PDB entry 7ENN | electron microscopy, 2.80 A resolution | chains E and J of the 11 polymer chains in the assembly

[Chain E]
Protein: Histone H3.2
From: Xenopus laevis
UniProtKB: P84233 (H32_XENLA); residues 1-135 here correspond to UniProt positions 2-136 (UniProt number = residue number + 1)
Chain sequence (135 residues; each row starts with the number of its first residue):
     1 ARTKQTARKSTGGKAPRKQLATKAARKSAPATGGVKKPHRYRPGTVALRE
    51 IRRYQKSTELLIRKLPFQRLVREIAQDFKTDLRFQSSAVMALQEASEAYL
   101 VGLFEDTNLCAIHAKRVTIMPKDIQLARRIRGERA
Not modelled in the structure: 1-39, 135
Swiss-Prot annotation at these positions:
  - modified residue: Arg2 (Asymmetric dimethylarginine), Thr3 (Phosphothreonine), Lys4 (Allysine), Gln5 (5-glutamyl dopamine), Thr6 (Phosphothreonine), Arg8 (Citrulline), Lys9 (N6,N6,N6-trimethyllysine), Ser10 (ADP-ribosylserine), Thr11 (Phosphothreonine), Lys14 (N6-(2-hydroxyisobutyryl)lysine), Arg17 (Asymmetric dimethylarginine), Lys18 (N6-(2-hydroxyisobutyryl)lysine), Lys23 (N6-(2-hydroxyisobutyryl)lysine), Arg26 (Citrulline), Lys27 (N6,N6,N6-trimethyllysine), Ser28 (ADP-ribosylserine), Lys36 (N6,N6,N6-trimethyllysine), Lys37 (N6-methyllysine), Tyr41 (Phosphotyrosine), Lys56 (N6,N6,N6-trimethyllysine) and 8 more in UniProt
  - lipidation: Cys110 (S-palmitoyl cysteine)

[Chain J]
Molecule: 167-nt DNA strand
Sequence (167 nucleotides; numbered -9 to 157; the number before each row is that of its first residue; numbers below 1 keep their minus sign (DT-9 is residue -9)):
    -9 TCGACAAGCTTCAGGATGTATATATCTGACACGTGCCTGGAGACTAGGGA
    41 GTAATCCCCTTGGCGGTTAAAACGCGGGGGACAGCGCGTACGTGCGTTTA
    91 AGCGGTGCTAGAGCTGTCTACGACCAATTGAGCGGCCTCGGCACCGGGAT
   141 TCTCCAGGGCGGCCGCG
Not modelled in the structure: -9 to 0, 147-157

[Interface between chain E and chain J]
Residue-residue contacts - 22 pairs, chain E then chain J:
  Arg40(E) - DT83(J)  hydrogen bond to the base
  Arg40(E) - DG84(J)  hydrogen bond to the sugar
  Tyr41(E) - DT7(J)  sugar contact
  Tyr41(E) - DG8(J)  sugar contact
  Tyr41(E) - DT83(J)  sugar contact
  Tyr41(E) - DG84(J)  hydrogen bond to the phosphate
  Pro43(E) - DG82(J)  phosphate contact
  Pro43(E) - DT83(J)  phosphate contact
  Gly44(E) - DG82(J)  phosphate contact
  Gly44(E) - DT83(J)  hydrogen bond to the phosphate
  Thr45(E) - DT83(J)  phosphate contact
  Val46(E) - DT83(J)  hydrogen bond to the phosphate
  Val46(E) - DG84(J)  phosphate contact
  Ala47(E) - DT83(J)  hydrogen bond to the phosphate
  Arg49(E) - DG8(J)  sugar contact
  Arg63(E) - DG92(J)  phosphate contact
  Lys64(E) - DG92(J)  hydrogen bond to the phosphate
  Leu65(E) - DA91(J)  sugar contact
  Leu65(E) - DG92(J)  hydrogen bond to the phosphate
  Pro66(E) - DA91(J)  phosphate contact
  Arg69(E) - DA91(J)  salt bridge to the phosphate
  Arg83(E) - DA100(J)  sugar contact
Also at the interface, not in a pair above, chain E (15 interface residues in all): Arg42
Also at the interface, not in a pair above, chain J (10 interface residues in all): DT9, DG101

[In short]
15 residues of chain E face 10 of chain J across their interface; the contacts include 8 hydrogen bonds and 1
salt bridge. Polar pairs include Arg40(E)-DT83(J), Arg40(E)-DG84(J) and Tyr41(E)-DG84(J).
Chain E is Histone H3.2 (Xenopus laevis) and chain J is a 167-nt DNA strand; the structure, The structure of
ALC1 bound to the nucleosome, was determined by electron microscopy.
